PDB entry 1LBT | X-ray diffraction, 2.50 A resolution | chain A

# Chain A
Molecule: Lipase B
Source organism: Candida antarctica
Notes: EC 3.1.1.3
UniProtKB: P41365 (LIPB_CANAR); residues 1-317 here correspond to UniProt positions 26-342 (UniProt number = residue number + 25)
Amino-acid sequence (317 residues; numbered 1 to 317; the number before each row is that of its first residue):
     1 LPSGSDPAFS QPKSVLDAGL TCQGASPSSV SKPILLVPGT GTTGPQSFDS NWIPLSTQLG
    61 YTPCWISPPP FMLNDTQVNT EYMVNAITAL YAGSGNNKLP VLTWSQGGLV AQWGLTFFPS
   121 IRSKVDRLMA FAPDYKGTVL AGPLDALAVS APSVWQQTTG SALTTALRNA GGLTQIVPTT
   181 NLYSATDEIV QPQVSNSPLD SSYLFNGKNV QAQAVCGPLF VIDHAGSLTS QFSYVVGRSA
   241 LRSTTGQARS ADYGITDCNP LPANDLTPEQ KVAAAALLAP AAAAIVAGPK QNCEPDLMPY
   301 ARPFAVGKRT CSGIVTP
Swiss-Prot annotation at these positions:
  - active site: Ser105, Asp187, His224
  - glycosylation: Asn74 (N-linked (GlcNAc...) asparagine)
Disulfide bonds: Cys22-Cys64, Cys216-Cys258, Cys293-Cys311
Covalent attachments: N-acetylglucosamine (NAG) linked to Asn74
Ligand contacts: methylpenta(oxyethyl) heptadecanoate (T80): Gly39, Thr40, Trp104, Ser105, Gln106, Asp134, Thr138, Leu140, Ala141, Leu144, Val149, Val154, Gln157, Glu188, Ile189, Val190, His224, Ala281, Ala282, Ile285, Val286, Lys290

# Overview
Bound to chain A: methylpenta(oxyethyl) heptadecanoate. N-acetylglucosamine is covalently linked to Asn74.
From UniProt: 3 active-site residues.
Chain A is Lipase B (Candida antarctica); the structure, Lipase (e.c.3.1.1.3) (triacylglycerol hydrolase), was
determined by X-ray diffraction, deposited together with 1LBS.
